PDB entry 7B4W | X-ray diffraction, 1.90 A resolution | chains A and B

[Chain A]
Protein: Broadly neutralizing DARPin bnD.3
Organism: synthetic construct
Notes: antibody fragment or engineered binder
Sequence (161 residues; each row starts with the number of its first residue):
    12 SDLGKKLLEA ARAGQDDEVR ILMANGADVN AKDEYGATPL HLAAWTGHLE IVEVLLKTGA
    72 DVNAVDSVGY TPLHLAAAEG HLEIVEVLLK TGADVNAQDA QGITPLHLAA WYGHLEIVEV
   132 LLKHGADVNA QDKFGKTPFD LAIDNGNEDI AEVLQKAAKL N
Bound ions: Ca2+ site 1: Asp-27, Glu-61; Ca2+ site 2: Asp-138, Asn-140 (shared with 1 residue of chain C); Na+ site 1: Gln-142, Gly-146; Na+ site 2: Gly-157, Glu-159

[Chain B]
Protein: HIV-1 envelope variable loop 3 crown mimetic peptide V3-IF (BG505)
Sequence (15 residues; row label = number of the first residue in the row):
     1 KSIRIGPGQA FYAPP
Modified / non-standard residues: Pro-14 (D-proline; DPR)

[Chain A / chain B interface]
Contacting residue pairs - 37 pairs, chain A then chain B:
  Ala-48(A) / Pro-7(B)  hydrophobic
  Leu-53(A) / Pro-7(B)  hydrophobic
  Trp-56(A) / Ile-5(B)  hydrogen bond (side chain-backbone)
  Trp-56(A) / Gly-6(B)
  Trp-56(A) / Pro-7(B)
  Asp-77(A) / Pro-7(B)
  Asp-77(A) / Gly-8(B)  hydrogen bond (side chain-backbone)
  Ser-78(A) / Gly-8(B)
  Val-79(A) / Gly-8(B)
  Tyr-81(A) / Ile-5(B)
  Tyr-81(A) / Gly-6(B)
  Tyr-81(A) / Gln-9(B)  hydrogen bond (side chain-backbone)
  Tyr-81(A) / Ala-10(B)
  Tyr-81(A) / Phe-11(B)  hydrogen bond (side chain-backbone)
  Leu-86(A) / Ile-5(B)  hydrophobic
  Leu-86(A) / Gly-6(B)
  Leu-86(A) / Pro-7(B)  hydrophobic
  Ala-89(A) / Ile-5(B)  hydrophobic
  Glu-90(A) / Arg-4(B)  salt bridge
  Glu-90(A) / Ile-5(B)
  Gln-112(A) / Ala-10(B)
  Gln-112(A) / Phe-11(B)
  Gln-112(A) / Tyr-12(B)  hydrogen bond (side chain-backbone)
  Ile-114(A) / Phe-11(B)  hydrophobic
  Ile-114(A) / Tyr-12(B)  hydrophobic
  Leu-119(A) / Phe-11(B)  hydrophobic
  Trp-122(A) / Lys-1(B)
  Trp-122(A) / Phe-11(B)  hydrophobic
  Tyr-123(A) / Ser-2(B)  hydrogen bond (side chain-backbone)
  Tyr-123(A) / Ile-3(B)
  Tyr-123(A) / Ile-5(B)
  Tyr-123(A) / Phe-11(B)  hydrophobic
  Asp-143(A) / Tyr-12(B)  hydrogen bond
  Phe-145(A) / Tyr-12(B)  hydrophobic
  Lys-147(A) / Tyr-12(B)
  Leu-152(A) / Phe-11(B)  hydrophobic
  Leu-152(A) / Tyr-12(B)
Also at the interface, not in a pair above, chain A (20 interface residues in all): Tyr-46

[In short]
20 residues of chain A and 12 residues of chain B are in contact, with 7 hydrogen bonds and 1 salt bridge.
Polar pairs include Glu-90(A)/Arg-4(B), Trp-56(A)/Ile-5(B) and Asp-77(A)/Gly-8(B). Asp-27(A) and Glu-61(A)
form the Ca2+ site 1. Asp-138(A) and Asn-140(A) form the Ca2+ site 2.
Chain A is Broadly neutralizing DARPin bnD.3 (synthetic construct) and chain B is HIV-1 envelope variable loop
3 crown mimetic peptide V3-IF (BG505); the structure, Broadly neutralizing DARPin bnD.3 in complex with the
HIV-1 envelope variable loop 3 crown mimetic peptide ..., was determined by X-ray diffraction together with
7B4T, 7B4U, 7B4V, 7DNE, 7DNF and 7DNG from the same study.
